8DVI - chains F and M of the 9 polymer chains in the assembly; structure by electron microscopy, 3.20 A resolution.

[Chain F]
Name: DnaB-like replicative helicase
Source organism: Escherichia phage T4
Notes: EC 3.6.4.-
Reference sequence: P04530 (HELIC_BPT4); residues 1-475 here = UniProt positions 1-475
Chain sequence (475 residues; row label = number of the first residue in the row):
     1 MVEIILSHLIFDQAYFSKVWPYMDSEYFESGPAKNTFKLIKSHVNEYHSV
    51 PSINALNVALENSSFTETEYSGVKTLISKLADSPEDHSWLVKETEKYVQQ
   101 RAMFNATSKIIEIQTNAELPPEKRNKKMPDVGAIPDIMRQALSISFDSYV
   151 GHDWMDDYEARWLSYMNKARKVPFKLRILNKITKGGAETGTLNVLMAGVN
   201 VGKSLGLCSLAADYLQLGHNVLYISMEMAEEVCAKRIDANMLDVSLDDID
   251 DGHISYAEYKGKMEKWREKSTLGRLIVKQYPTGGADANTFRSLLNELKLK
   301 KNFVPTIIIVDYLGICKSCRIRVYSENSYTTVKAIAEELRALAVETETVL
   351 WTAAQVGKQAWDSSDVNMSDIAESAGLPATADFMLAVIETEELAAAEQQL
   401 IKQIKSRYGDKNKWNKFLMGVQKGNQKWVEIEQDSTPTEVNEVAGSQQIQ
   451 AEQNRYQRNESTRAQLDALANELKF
Unresolved in the structure: 433-475
Swiss-Prot annotation at these positions:
  - region: Tyr456 to Phe475 (Interaction with the helicase assembly factor)
  - binding site (ATP): Ala197 to Ser204
  - mutagenesis: Leu192 (L192Q: Partially suppresses phage growth inhibition by extra copies of bacterial AbpA-AbpB), Asp213 (D213Y: Partially suppresses phage growth inhibition by extra copies of bacterial AbpA-AbpB)
Metal / ion sites: Mg2+: Ser204 (together with ATP-gamma-S)
Ligand contacts: ATP-gamma-S (AGS; phosphothiophosphoric acid-adenylate ester): Gly198, Val199, Asn200, Val201, Gly202, Lys203, Ser204, Leu205, Glu227, Arg236, Leu246, Asp247, Asp250, Lys423, Gln426

[Chain M]
Molecule: 12-nt DNA strand
Sequence (12 nucleotides; row label = number of the first residue in the row):
     6 TTTTTTTTTTTT

[Interface between chain F and chain M]
Residue-residue contacts - 7 pairs, chain F then chain M:
  Asn327(F) - DT6(M)  base contact
  Tyr329(F) - DT6(M)  phosphate contact
  Tyr329(F) - DT7(M)  phosphate contact
  Lys358(F) - DT9(M)  salt bridge to the phosphate
  Ala372(F) - DT7(M)  phosphate contact
  Ala372(F) - DT8(M)  phosphate contact
  Ala375(F) - DT7(M)  hydrogen bond to the phosphate
Other interface residues (no listed pair), chain F (9 interface residues in all): Ser328, Ile371, Glu373, Ser374
Other interface residues (no listed pair), chain M (5 interface residues in all): DT10

[In short]
9 residues of chain F and 5 residues of chain M are in contact; the contacts include 1 hydrogen bond and 1
salt bridge. Polar pairs include Ala375(F)-DT7(M) and Lys358(F)-DT9(M). Chain F binds ATP-gamma-S.
Here chain F is DnaB-like replicative helicase (Escherichia phage T4) and chain M is a 12-nt DNA strand. Entry
8DVI (T4 bacteriophage primosome with single strand DNA, State 2) was determined by electron microscopy (same
publication as 8DTP, 8DUE, 8DVF, 8DW6, 8DWJ, 8G0Z and 8GAO).
